7TKR - chains B and F of the 27 polymer chains in the assembly; structure by electron microscopy, 6.50 A resolution (low resolution: residue-level contacts below are approximate; hydrogen-bond / salt-bridge calls are withheld).

[Chain B]
Molecule: ATP synthase subunit alpha
Organism: Saccharomyces cerevisiae
UniProt: P07251 (ATPA_YEAST); residues 1-510 here correspond to UniProt positions 36-545 (UniProt number = residue number + 35)
Amino-acid sequence (510 residues; each row starts with the number of its first residue):
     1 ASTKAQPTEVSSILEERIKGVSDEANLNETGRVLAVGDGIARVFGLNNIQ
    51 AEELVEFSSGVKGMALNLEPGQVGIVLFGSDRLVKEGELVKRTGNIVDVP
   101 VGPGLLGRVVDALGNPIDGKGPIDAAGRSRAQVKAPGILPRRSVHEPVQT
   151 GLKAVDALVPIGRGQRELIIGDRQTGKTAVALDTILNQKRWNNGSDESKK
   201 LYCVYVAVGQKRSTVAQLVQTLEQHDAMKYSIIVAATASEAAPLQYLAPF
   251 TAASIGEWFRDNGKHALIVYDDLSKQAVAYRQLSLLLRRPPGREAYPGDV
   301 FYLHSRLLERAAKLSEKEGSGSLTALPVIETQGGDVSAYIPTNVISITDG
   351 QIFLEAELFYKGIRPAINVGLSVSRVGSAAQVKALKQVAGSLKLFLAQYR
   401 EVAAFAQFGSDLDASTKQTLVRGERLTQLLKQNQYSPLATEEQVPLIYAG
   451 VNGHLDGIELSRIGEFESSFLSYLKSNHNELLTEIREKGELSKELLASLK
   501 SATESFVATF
Disordered / not traced: 1-2, 510
Swiss-Prot annotation at these positions:
  - binding site (ATP): G171 to T178
  - site: S372 (Required for activity)
  - modified residue (Phosphoserine): S22, S143

[Chain F]
Molecule: ATP synthase subunit beta
Organism: Saccharomyces cerevisiae
Notes: EC 7.1.2.2
UniProt: P00830 (ATPB_YEAST); residues 1-478 here correspond to UniProt positions 34-511 (UniProt number = residue number + 33)
Amino-acid sequence (478 residues; each row starts with the number of its first residue):
     1 ASAAQSTPITGKVTAVIGAIVDVHFEQSELPAILNALEIKTPQGKLVLEV
    51 AQHLGENTVRTIAMDGTEGLVRGEKVLDTGGPISVPVGRETLGRIINVIG
   101 EPIDERGPIKSKLRKPIHADPPSFAEQSTSAEILETGIKVVDLLAPYARG
   151 GKIGLFGGAGVGKTVFIQELINNIAKAHGGFSVFTGVGERTREGNDLYRE
   201 MKETGVINLEGESKVALVFGQMNEPPGARARVALTGLTIAEYFRDEEGQD
   251 VLLFIDNIFRFTQAGSEVSALLGRIPSAVGYQPTLATDMGLLQERITTTK
   301 KGSVTSVQAVYVPADDLTDPAPATTFAHLDATTVLSRGISELGIYPAVDP
   351 LDSKSRLLDAAVVGQEHYDVASKVQETLQTYKSLQDIIAILGMDELSEQD
   401 KLTVERARKIQRFLSQPFAVAEVFTGIPGKLVRLKDTVASFKAVLEGKYD
   451 NIPEHAFYMVGGIEDVVAKAEKLAAEAN
Disordered / not traced: 1-5, 476-478
Swiss-Prot annotation at these positions:
  - binding site (ATP): G157 to T164
  - modified residue: T79 (Phosphothreonine), T204 (Phosphothreonine), S340 (Phosphoserine)

[How chain B and chain F interact]
Residue-residue contacts (15):
  N47(B) - R72(F)
  I49(B) - L70(F)
  I49(B) - R72(F)
  Q50(B) - L70(F)
  A51(B) - G69(F)
  A51(B) - L70(F)
  L66(B) - I17(F)
  N67(B) - V16(F)
  L68(B) - A15(F)
  L68(B) - V16(F)
  E69(B) - T14(F)
  P70(B) - T14(F)
  G298(B) - E267(F)
  F405(B) - A389(F)
  S410(B) - I390(F)
Other interface residues (no listed pair), chain B (15 interface residues in all): G292, R306, Q407
Other interface residues (no listed pair), chain F (14 interface residues in all): E68, V71, N223, G280

[In short]
15 residues of chain B face 14 of chain F across their interface. UniProt lists 8 ATP-binding residues on
chain B; 8 ATP-binding residues on chain F.
Chain B is ATP synthase subunit alpha and chain F is ATP synthase subunit beta, both from Saccharomyces
cerevisiae; the structure, Yeast ATP synthase State 3catalytic(d) with 10 mM ATP backbone model, was
determined by electron microscopy, deposited together with 7TJS, 7TJT, 7TJU, 7TJV, 7TJW, 7TJX and 30 further
entries.
